PDB entry 8KFX | electron microscopy, 2.96 A resolution | chains A and S of the 5 polymer chains in the assembly

# Chain A
Name: Guanine nucleotide-binding protein G(i) subunit alpha-1
From: Homo sapiens
UniProt: P63096 (GNAI1_HUMAN); residues 1-354 here = UniProt positions 1-354
Sequence (354 residues; each row starts with the number of its first residue):
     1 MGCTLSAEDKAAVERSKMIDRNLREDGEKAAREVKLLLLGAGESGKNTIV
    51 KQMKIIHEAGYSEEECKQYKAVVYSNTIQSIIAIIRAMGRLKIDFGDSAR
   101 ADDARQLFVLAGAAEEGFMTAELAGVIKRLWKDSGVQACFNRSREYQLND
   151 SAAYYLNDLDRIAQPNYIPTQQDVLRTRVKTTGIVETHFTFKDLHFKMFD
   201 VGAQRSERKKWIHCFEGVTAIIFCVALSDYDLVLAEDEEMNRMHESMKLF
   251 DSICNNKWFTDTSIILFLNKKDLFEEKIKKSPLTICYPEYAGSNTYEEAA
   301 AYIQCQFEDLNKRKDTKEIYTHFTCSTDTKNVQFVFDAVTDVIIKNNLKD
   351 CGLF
Unresolved in the structure: 1-2, 55-181
Differences from the reference sequence: conflict Asn47 (Ser in P63096), Ala203 (Gly in P63096), Ser326 (Ala in P63096)
Swiss-Prot annotation at these positions:
  - region: Lys35 to Lys46, Thr48 (G1 motif), Asp173 to Thr181 (G2 motif), Phe196 to Gly202, Gln204, Arg205 (G3 motif), Ile265 to Asp272 (G4 motif), Thr324, Cys325, Thr327 to Thr329 (G5 motif)
  - binding site (GTP): Glu43 to Lys46, Thr48, Ser151, Leu175 to Thr181, Asp200 to Gly202, Gln204, Asn269 to Asp272
  - binding site (Mg(2+)): Thr181
  - modified residue: Arg178 (ADP-ribosylarginine), Gln204 (Deamidated glutamine), Cys351 (ADP-ribosylcysteine)
  - lipidation: Gly2 (N-myristoyl glycine), Cys3 (S-palmitoyl cysteine)

# Chain S
Name: scFv16
From: Homo sapiens
Notes: antibody fragment or engineered binder
Sequence (297 residues; each row starts with the number of its first residue; note: 2 numbers in that range are skipped by the numbering (no residue carries them; nothing is unmodelled there); a row labelled like 121A-121N holds insertion residues (121A, then the next letters in order); numbers below 1 keep their minus sign (Met-37 is residue -37)):
   -37 MLLVNQSHQGFNKEHTSKMVSAIVLYVLLAAAAHSAFADVQLVESGGGLV
    13 QPGGSRKLSCSASGFAFSSFGMHWVRQAPEKGLEWVAYISSGSGTIYYAD
    63 TVKGRFTISRDDPKNTLFLQMTSLRSEDTAMYYCVRSIYYYGSSPFDFWG
   113 QGTTLTVSS
121A-121N GGGGSGGGGSGGGG
   124 SDIVMTQATSSVPVTPGESVSISCRSSKSLLHSNGNTYLYWFLQRPGQSP
   174 QLLIYRMSNLASGVPDRFSGSGSGTAFTLTISRLEAEDVGVYYCMQHLEY
   224 PLTFGAGTKLELKAAAHHHHHHHH
Unresolved in the structure: -37 to 1, 121A-121N, 236-247
Disulfides: Cys22-Cys96, Cys147-Cys217

# How chain A and chain S interact
Pairs across the interface - 24 pairs, chain A then chain S:
  Thr4(A) with His155(S)
  Leu5(A) with His155(S)
  Ser6(A) with His155(S), hydrogen bond; Asn157(S), hydrogen bond; Tyr161(S), hydrogen bond
  Ala7(A) with His220(S); Leu221(S), hydrogen bond (backbone-backbone); Tyr223(S), hydrophobic
  Glu8(A) with Tyr101(S); Pro107(S); Tyr161(S); Tyr163(S), hydrogen bond; Arg179(S), salt bridge; His220(S), salt bridge
  Ala11(A) with Tyr101(S), hydrophobic
  Ala12(A) with Tyr101(S)
  Glu14(A) with Ser52(S); Thr57(S)
  Arg15(A) with Ser31(S); Ile100(S); Tyr101(S); Tyr102(S)
  Met18(A) with Ser53(S); Gly54(S)
Other interface residues (no listed pair), chain A (12 interface residues in all): Asp9, Lys10
Other interface residues (no listed pair), chain S (19 interface residues in all): Tyr50, Tyr59

# Summary
The interface between chain A and chain S involves 12 residues on one side and 19 on the other, with 5
hydrogen bonds and 2 salt bridges. Among the polar pairs are Glu8(A)-Arg179(S), Glu8(A)-His220(S) and
Ser6(A)-His155(S).
Chain A is Guanine nucleotide-binding protein G(i) subunit alpha-1 and chain S is scFv16, both from Homo
sapiens; the structure, Gi bound CCR8 complex with nonpeptide agonist LMD-009, was determined by electron
microscopy together with 8KFY and 8KFZ from the same study.
